7F5A - chains A and F of the 6 polymer chains in the assembly; structure by electron microscopy, 6.40 A resolution (low resolution: residue-level contacts below are approximate; hydrogen-bond / salt-bridge calls are withheld).

[Chain A]
Protein: Glutamate receptor ionotropic, kainate 2
Source organism: Rattus norvegicus
UniProtKB: P42260 (GRIK2_RAT); numbering as in UniProt (aligned over 1-908)
Amino-acid sequence (908 residues; row label = number of the first residue in the row):
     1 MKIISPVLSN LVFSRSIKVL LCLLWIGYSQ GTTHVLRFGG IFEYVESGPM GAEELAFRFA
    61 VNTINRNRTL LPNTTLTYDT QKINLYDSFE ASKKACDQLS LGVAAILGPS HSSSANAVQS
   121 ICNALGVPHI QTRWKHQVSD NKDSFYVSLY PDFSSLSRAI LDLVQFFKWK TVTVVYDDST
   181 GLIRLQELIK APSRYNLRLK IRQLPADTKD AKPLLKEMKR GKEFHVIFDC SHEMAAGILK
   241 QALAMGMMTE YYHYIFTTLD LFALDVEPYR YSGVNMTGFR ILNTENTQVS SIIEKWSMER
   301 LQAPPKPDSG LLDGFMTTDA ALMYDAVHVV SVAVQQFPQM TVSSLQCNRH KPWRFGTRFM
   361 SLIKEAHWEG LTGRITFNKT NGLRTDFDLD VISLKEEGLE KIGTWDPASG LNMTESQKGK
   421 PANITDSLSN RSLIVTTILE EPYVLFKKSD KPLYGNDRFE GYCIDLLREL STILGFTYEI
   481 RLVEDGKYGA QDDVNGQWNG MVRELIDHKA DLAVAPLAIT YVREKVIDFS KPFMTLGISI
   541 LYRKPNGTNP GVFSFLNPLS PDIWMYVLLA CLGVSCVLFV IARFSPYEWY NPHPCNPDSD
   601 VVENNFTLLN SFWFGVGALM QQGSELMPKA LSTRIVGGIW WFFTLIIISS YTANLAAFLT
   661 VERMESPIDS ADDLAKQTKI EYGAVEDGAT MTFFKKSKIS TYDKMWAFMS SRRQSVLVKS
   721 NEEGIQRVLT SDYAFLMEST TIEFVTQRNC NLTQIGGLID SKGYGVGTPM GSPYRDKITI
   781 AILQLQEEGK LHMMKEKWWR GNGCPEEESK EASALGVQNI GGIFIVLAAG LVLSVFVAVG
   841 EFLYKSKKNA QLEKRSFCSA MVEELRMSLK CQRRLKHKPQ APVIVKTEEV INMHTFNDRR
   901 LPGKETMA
Unresolved in the structure: 1-32, 868-908
Differences from the reference sequence: engineered mutation Leu-107 (Phe in P42260); variant Val-567 (Ile in P42260), Cys-571 (Tyr in P42260)
Disulfide bonds: Cys-96/Cys-347
Covalent attachments: glycan linked to Asn-378; N-acetylglucosamine (NAG) linked to Asn-412
Small-molecule neighbours: N-acetylglucosamine (NAG; 2-acetamido-2-deoxy-beta-D-glucopyranose): Gly-273, Val-274, Asn-275, Leu-394
UniProt features mapped onto this chain:
  - binding site (L-glutamate): Pro-516, Ala-518, Arg-523, Ala-689, Thr-690, Glu-738
  - modified residue (Phosphoserine): Ser-846, Ser-868
  - glycosylation (N-linked (GlcNAc...) asparagine): Asn-67, Asn-73, Asn-275, Asn-378, Asn-412, Asn-423, Asn-430, Asn-546, Asn-751
  - cross-link: Lys-886 (Glycyl lysine isopeptide (Lys-Gly) (interchain with G-Cter in SUMO1))
  - natural variant: Cys-571 (Y571C: In RNA edited version; this construct carries the variant), Gln-621 (Q621R: In RNA edited version)
  - mutagenesis: Asn-751 (N751Q: Loss of glycosylation), Val-883 (V883A: Abolishes interaction with KLHL17. Abolishes actinfilin-mediated degradation), Ile-884 (I884A: Abolishes interaction with KLHL17. Abolishes actinfilin-mediated degradation), Lys-886 (K886R: Abolishes sumoylation. Loss of kainate-mediated endocytosis)
From the paper describing this entry:
  - specificity-determining residues: Arg-220 (by similarity / conservation)

[Chain F]
Protein: Neuropilin and tolloid-like protein 2
Source organism: Rattus norvegicus
UniProtKB: C6K2K4 (NETO2_RAT); residues 1-525 here = UniProt positions 1-525
Amino-acid sequence (525 residues; row label = number of the first residue in the row):
     1 MALEQLCAVL KVLLITVLVV EGIAVAQKTQ DGQNIGIKHV PATQCGIWVR TSNGGHFASP
    61 NYPDSYPPNK ECIYILEAAP RQRIELTFDE RYYIEPSFEC RFDHLEVRDG PFGFSPLIDR
   121 YCGMKSPALI RSTGRFMWIK FSSDEELEGL GFRAKYSFIP DPDFTYLGGI LNPIPDCQFE
   181 LSGADGIVRS SQVEQEEKTK PGQAVDCIWT IKATPKAKIY LRFLDYQMEH SNECKRNFVA
   241 VYDGSSAIEN LKAKFCSTVA NDVMLKTGVG VIRMWADEGS RLSRFRMLFT SFVEPPCTSS
   301 TFFCHSNMCI NNSLVCNGVQ NCAYPWDENH CKEKKKAGLF EQITKTHGTI IGVTSGIVLV
   361 LLIISILVQV KQPRKKVMAC KTAFNKTGFQ EVFDPPHYEL FSLREKEISA DLADLSEELD
   421 NYQKLRRSST ASRCIHDHHC GSQASSVKQS RTNLSSMELP FRNDFAQPQP MKTFNSTFKK
   481 SSYTFKQTHD CPEQALEDRV MEEIPCEIYV RGRDDSAQAS ISIDF
Unresolved in the structure: 1-44, 111-114, 160-176, 255-260, 333-338, 375-525
Disulfide bonds: Cys-45/Cys-72, Cys-177/Cys-207, Cys-297/Cys-309, Cys-304/Cys-322, Cys-316/Cys-331

[Chain A / chain F interface]
Pairs across the interface (22; chain A residue first):
  Lys-216(A) with Phe-98(F); Cys-100(F); Phe-102(F)
  Lys-219(A) with Glu-145(F); Glu-146(F)
  Arg-220(A) with Phe-102(F)
  Met-565(A) with Gln-342(F)
  Tyr-566(A) with Gly-352(F)
  Leu-569(A) with Gly-356(F); Leu-359(F); Val-360(F)
  Leu-572(A) with Ile-363(F)
  Gly-573(A) with Ile-363(F)
  Cys-576(A) with Leu-362(F); Ile-363(F); Ile-366(F)
  Phe-579(A) with Val-370(F)
  Val-580(A) with Gln-369(F)
  Phe-584(A) with Gln-369(F)
  Val-602(A) with Pro-373(F); Arg-374(F)
  Leu-608(A) with Val-370(F)
Other interface residues (no listed pair), chain A (22 interface residues in all): Pro-213, Met-245, Pro-561, Asp-562, Ala-570, Glu-603, Gln-714, Glu-723
Other interface residues (no listed pair), chain F (25 interface residues in all): Arg-101, Asp-103, His-305, Ala-323, Lys-345, Gly-348, Ile-351, Leu-367
The authors on this interface:
  - interface residues, chain A: Lys-216(A), Arg-220(A)

[Overview]
Chain A and chain F form an interface of 22 and 25 residues respectively. Bound to chain A:
N-acetylglucosamine. Covalently linked N-acetylglucosamine: at Asn-412(A). From UniProt: 6 L-glutamate-binding
residues and 4 mutagenesis sites on chain A. From the paper: interface residues Lys-216(A) and Arg-220(A); the
specificity determinant Arg-220(A).
Chain A is Glutamate receptor ionotropic, kainate 2 and chain F is Neuropilin and tolloid-like protein 2, both
from Rattus norvegicus; the structure, DNQX-bound GluK2-2xNeto2 complex, was determined by electron
microscopy, deposited together with 7F56, 7F57, 7F59 and 7F5B.
